PDB entry 4FJG | X-ray diffraction, 2.02 A resolution | chains A and T of the 3 polymer chains in the assembly

Chain A:
Name: DNA polymerase
Organism: Enterobacteria phage RB69
Notes: EC 2.7.7.7
UniProt: Q38087 (DPOL_BPR69); numbering as in UniProt (aligned over 1-903)
Chain sequence (903 residues; each row starts with the number of its first residue):
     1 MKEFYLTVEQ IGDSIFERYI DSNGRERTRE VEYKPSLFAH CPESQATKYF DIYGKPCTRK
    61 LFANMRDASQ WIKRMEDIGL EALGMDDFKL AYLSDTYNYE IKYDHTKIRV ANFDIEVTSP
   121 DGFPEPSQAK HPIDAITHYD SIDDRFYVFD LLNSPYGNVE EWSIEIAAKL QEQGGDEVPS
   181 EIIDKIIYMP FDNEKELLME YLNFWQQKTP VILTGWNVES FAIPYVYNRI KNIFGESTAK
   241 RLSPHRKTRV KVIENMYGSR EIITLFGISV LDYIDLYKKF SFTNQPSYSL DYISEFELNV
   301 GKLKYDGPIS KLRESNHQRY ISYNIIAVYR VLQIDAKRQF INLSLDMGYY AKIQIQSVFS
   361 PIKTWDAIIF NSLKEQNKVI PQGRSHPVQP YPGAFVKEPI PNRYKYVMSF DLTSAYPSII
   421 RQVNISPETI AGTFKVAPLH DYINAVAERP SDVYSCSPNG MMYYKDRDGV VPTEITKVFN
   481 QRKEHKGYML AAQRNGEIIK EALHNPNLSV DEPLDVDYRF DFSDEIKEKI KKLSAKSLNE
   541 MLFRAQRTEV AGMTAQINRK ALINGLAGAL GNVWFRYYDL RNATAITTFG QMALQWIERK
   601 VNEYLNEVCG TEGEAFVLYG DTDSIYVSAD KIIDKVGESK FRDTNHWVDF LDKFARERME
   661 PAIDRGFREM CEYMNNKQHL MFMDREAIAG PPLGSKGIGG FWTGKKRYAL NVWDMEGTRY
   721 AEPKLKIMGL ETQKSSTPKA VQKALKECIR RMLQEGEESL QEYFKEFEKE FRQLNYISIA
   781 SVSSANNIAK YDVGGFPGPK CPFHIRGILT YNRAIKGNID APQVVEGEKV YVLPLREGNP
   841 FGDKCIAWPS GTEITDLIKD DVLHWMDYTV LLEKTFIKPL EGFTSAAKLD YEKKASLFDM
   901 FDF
Unresolved in the structure: 902-903
Construct notes: engineered mutation Ala222 (Asp in Q38087), Ala327 (Asp in Q38087), Ala415 (Leu in Q38087), Ala561 (Leu in Q38087), Gly565 (Ser in Q38087), Ala567 (Tyr in Q38087)
Bound ions: Ca2+ site 1 near Glu116 (its only coordinating residue here); Ca2+ site 2: Asp411, Leu412, Asp623 (together with 2'-deoxyadenosine 5'-triphosphate); Ca2+ site 3: Asn505, Asn507, Lys531; Ca2+ site 4: Asp623 (together with 2'-deoxyadenosine 5'-triphosphate); Ca2+ site 5 near Glu716 (its only coordinating residue here)
Ligand contacts: 2'-deoxyadenosine 5'-triphosphate (DTP): Asp411, Leu412, Thr413, Ser414, Ala415, Tyr416, Pro417, Arg482, Lys486, Lys560, Asn564, Thr622, Asp623
Curated features (UniProtKB/Swiss-Prot):
  - region: Thr248 to Thr264 (Beta hairpin), Lys705 to Tyr708 (Binding of DNA in B-conformation), Leu897 to Phe903 (Interaction with the polymerase clamp)
  - binding site (Mg(2+)): Asp114, Glu116, Asp411, Leu412, Asp623
  - binding site (substrate): Ser414, Tyr416, Arg482, Lys560
  - site: Asp621 (Optimization of metal coordination by the polymerase active site), Lys706 (Optimization of metal coordination by the polymerase active site), Asp714 (Essential for viral replication)
  - mutagenesis: Asp621 (D621A: Drastic decrease in the efficiency of incorporation of dGMP), Lys706 (K706A: Almost complete loss of polymerase activity), Asp714 (D714A: Complete loss of viral replication)
Reported in the primary citation:
  - binding site for DNA template (chain T): Gly568

Chain T:
Molecule: DNA template
Sequence (17 nucleotides; numbered 2 to 18; the number before each row is that of its first residue):
     2 CGCGTAAGCA GTCCGCG

How chain A and chain T interact:
Pairs across the interface (45; chain A residue first):
  Glu219(A) - DC2(T)  hydrogen bond to the base
  Ile253(A) - DC2(T)  phosphate contact
  Glu254(A) - DC2(T)  sugar contact
  Asn255(A) - DC2(T)  hydrogen bond to the phosphate
  Arg260(A) - DC2(T)  salt bridge to the phosphate
  Ile262(A) - DC2(T)  base contact
  Asp275(A) - DG3(T)  base contact
  Phe359(A) - DG3(T)  base contact
  Ser360(A) - DG3(T)  phosphate contact
  Ser360(A) - DC4(T)  hydrogen bond to the phosphate
  Pro361(A) - DG3(T)  phosphate contact
  Pro361(A) - DC4(T)  phosphate contact
  Ile362(A) - DC4(T)  hydrogen bond to the phosphate
  Tyr391(A) - DG5(T)  hydrogen bond to the phosphate
  Tyr391(A) - DT6(T)  sugar contact
  Pro392(A) - DT6(T)  phosphate contact
  Pro392(A) - DA7(T)  phosphate contact
  Gly393(A) - DT6(T)  hydrogen bond to the phosphate
  Gly393(A) - DA7(T)  hydrogen bond to the phosphate
  Ala394(A) - DA7(T)  sugar contact
  Val396(A) - DA8(T)  phosphate contact
  Asn564(A) - DC4(T)  base contact
  Gly565(A) - DC4(T)  base contact
  Gly568(A) - DC4(T)  base contact
  Gly568(A) - DG5(T)  sugar contact
  Ala569(A) - DC4(T)  sugar contact
  Gly571(A) - DG5(T)  sugar contact
  Asn572(A) - DC4(T)  hydrogen bond to the phosphate
  Asn572(A) - DG5(T)  hydrogen bond to the phosphate
  Lys705(A) - DA8(T)  salt bridge to the phosphate
  Lys705(A) - DG9(T)  sugar contact
  Lys706(A) - DA7(T)  base contact
  Lys706(A) - DA8(T)  sugar contact
  Arg707(A) - DG9(T)  phosphate contact
  Arg707(A) - DC10(T)  salt bridge to the phosphate
  Glu731(A) - DC10(T)  sugar contact
  Lys734(A) - DC10(T)  sugar contact
  Pro799(A) - DC14(T)  phosphate contact
  Lys800(A) - DT13(T)  phosphate contact
  Lys800(A) - DC14(T)  hydrogen bond to the phosphate
  Cys801(A) - DT13(T)  sugar contact
  Phe803(A) - DG12(T)  sugar contact
  Lys844(A) - DT13(T)  salt bridge to the phosphate
  Lys874(A) - DG12(T)  salt bridge to the phosphate
  Lys878(A) - DA11(T)  salt bridge to the phosphate
Interface residues without a listed pair, chain A (37 interface residues in all): Lys363, Pro390, Glu398

Summary:
The interface between chain A and chain T involves 37 residues on one side and 13 on the other, with 10
hydrogen bonds and 6 salt bridges. Polar pairs include Glu219(A)-DC2(T), Asn255(A)-DC2(T) and
Ser360(A)-DC4(T). Chain A binds 2'-deoxyadenosine 5'-triphosphate. The paper reports a binding site for DNA
template (chain T) at Gly568(A).
Here chain A is DNA polymerase (Enterobacteria phage RB69) and chain T is DNA template. Entry 4FJG (RB69 DNA
polymerase ternary complex with dATP/dC) was determined by X-ray diffraction together with 4FJ5, 4FJ7, 4FJ8,
4FJ9, 4FJH, 4FJI and 9 further entries from the same study.
